PDB entry 2OMG | X-ray diffraction, 1.52 A resolution | chains C and D of the 6 polymer chains in the assembly

Chain C:
Molecule: Insulin A chain
From: Homo sapiens
UniProt: P01308 (INS_HUMAN); residues 1-21 here correspond to UniProt positions 90-110 (UniProt number = residue number + 89)
Sequence (21 residues; row label = number of the first residue in the row):
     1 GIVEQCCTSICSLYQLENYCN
Cystine bridges: Cys6-Cys11
Small-molecule neighbours:
  - m-cresol (CRS): Cys6, Ser9, Ile10, Cys11, Leu16
  - urea (URE): Gln5, Ser9, Ile10, Cys11, Gln15

Chain D:
Molecule: Insulin B chain
From: Homo sapiens
UniProt: P01308 (INS_HUMAN); residues 1-30 here correspond to UniProt positions 25-54 (UniProt number = residue number + 24)
Sequence (30 residues; numbered 1 to 30; the number before each row is that of its first residue):
     1 XVNQHLCGSHLVEALYLVCGERGFFYTPKT
Not modelled in the structure: 29-30
Construct notes: conflict ING_1 (Phe25 in P01308)
Modified / non-standard residues: ING (D-[(amino)carbonyl]phenylalanine) at position 1
Metal / ion sites: Zn2+: His10 (shared with 1 residue of chain B; 1 residue of chain F)
Small-molecule neighbours:
  - m-cresol (CRS), molecule 1: Val2, His5, Leu6
  - m-cresol (CRS), molecule 2: Cys7, His10, Leu11, Ala14
  - urea (URE), molecule 1: Val2, Asn3, Leu6
  - urea (URE), molecule 2: Asn3, Leu6, Cys7

How chain C and chain D interact:
Contacting residue pairs - 20 pairs, chain C then chain D:
  Ile2(C) - Leu11(D)
  Ile2(C) - Leu15(D)  hydrophobic
  Ile2(C) - Tyr26(D)  hydrophobic
  Val3(C) - Tyr26(D)
  Cys6(C) - Leu11(D)  hydrophobic
  Cys7(C) - Cys7(D)  disulfide
  Cys7(C) - Leu11(D)  hydrophobic
  Leu13(C) - Val18(D)  hydrophobic
  Leu16(C) - Leu11(D)  hydrophobic
  Leu16(C) - Ala14(D)  hydrophobic
  Leu16(C) - Leu15(D)
  Glu17(C) - Val18(D)
  Tyr19(C) - Leu15(D)  hydrophobic
  Tyr19(C) - Phe24(D)
  Cys20(C) - Cys19(D)  disulfide
  Cys20(C) - Gly23(D)
  Asn21(C) - Arg22(D)
  Asn21(C) - Gly23(D)  hydrogen bond (backbone-backbone)
  Asn21(C) - Phe24(D)  hydrogen bond (side chain-backbone)
  Asn21(C) - Phe25(D)
Also at the interface, not in a pair above, chain D (13 interface residues in all): Gln4, Gly8
Inter-chain disulfides: Cys7(C)-Cys7(D), Cys20(C)-Cys19(D)

Overview:
The interface between chain C and chain D involves 10 residues on one side and 13 on the other; the contacts
include 2 disulfide bonds and 2 hydrogen bonds. Polar contacts include Asn21(C)-Phe24(D) and
Asn21(C)-Gly23(D).
Here chain C is Insulin A chain and chain D is Insulin B chain, both from Homo sapiens. Entry 2OMG (Structure
of human insulin cocrystallized with protamine and urea) was determined by X-ray diffraction, deposited
together with 2OMH and 2OMI.
